PDB entry 6G19 | electron microscopy, 3.68 A resolution | chains A and Y of the 3 polymer chains in the assembly

# Chain A
Protein: Interferon-induced helicase C domain-containing protein 1
From: Mus musculus
Notes: EC 3.6.4.13; engineered mutation(s): Residues 646-663 deleted
Reference sequence: Q8R5F7 (IFIH1_MOUSE); residue numbers follow UniProt; this construct covers 307-643, 662-1020
Sequence (696 residues; numbered 307 to 1020; 18 numbers in that range are skipped by the numbering (no residue carries them; nothing is unmodelled there); the number before each row is that of its first residue):
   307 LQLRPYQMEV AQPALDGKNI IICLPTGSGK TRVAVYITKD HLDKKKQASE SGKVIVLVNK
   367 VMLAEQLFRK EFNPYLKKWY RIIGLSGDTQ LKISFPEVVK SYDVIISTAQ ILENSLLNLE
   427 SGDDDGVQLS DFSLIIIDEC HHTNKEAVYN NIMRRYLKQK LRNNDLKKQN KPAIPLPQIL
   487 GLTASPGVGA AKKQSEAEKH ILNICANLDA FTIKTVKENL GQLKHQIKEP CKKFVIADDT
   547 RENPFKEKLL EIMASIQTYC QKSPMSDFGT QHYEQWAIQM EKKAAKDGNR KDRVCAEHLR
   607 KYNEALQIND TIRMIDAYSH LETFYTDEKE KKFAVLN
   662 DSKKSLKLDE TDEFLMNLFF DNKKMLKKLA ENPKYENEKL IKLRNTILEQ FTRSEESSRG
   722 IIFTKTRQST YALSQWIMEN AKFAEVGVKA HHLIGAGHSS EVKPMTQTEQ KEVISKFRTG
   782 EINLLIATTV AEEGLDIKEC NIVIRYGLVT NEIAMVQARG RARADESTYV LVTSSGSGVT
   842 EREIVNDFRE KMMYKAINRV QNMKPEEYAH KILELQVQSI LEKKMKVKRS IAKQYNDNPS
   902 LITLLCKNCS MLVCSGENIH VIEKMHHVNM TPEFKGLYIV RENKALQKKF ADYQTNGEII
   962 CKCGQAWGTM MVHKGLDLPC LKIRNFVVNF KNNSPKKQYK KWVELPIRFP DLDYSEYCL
Not modelled in the structure: 475-478, 662-667, 950-953
UniProt features mapped onto this chain:
  - binding site (Zn(2+)): Cys907, Cys910, Cys962, Cys964
  - modified residue: Ser828 (Phosphoserine)
Reported in the primary citation:
  - contacts within the chain: His871-Glu875 (hydrogen bond)
  - conformationally variable residues (loop rearrangement, order/disorder transition): Thr395 to Tyr408, Asn944 to Asp953
  - binding site for the 14-nt RNA strand: His759, Met926, His927
  - mutagenesis - T841R/E842R (2.5-fold), M886A, D1014A/Y1015A/E1017A (2.5-fold): decreased signaling
  - mutagenesis - L397A/K398A/I399A, T841R/E842R: unchanged catalytic activity
  - mutagenesis - K498A/K499A/Q500A, K975D/D978A: abolished catalytic activity
  - mutagenesis - D848A/F849A: abolished signaling
  - mutagenesis - E883R/K884A, K885A: unchanged signaling
  - mutagenesis - H871A/E875A, E875A: increased signaling
  - mutagenesis - K498A/K499A/Q500A, K975D/D978A: unchanged binding to Mant-AMPPNP

# Chain Y
Molecule: 14-nt RNA strand
From: Pseudomonas phage phi6
Sequence (14 nucleotides; numbered 1 to 14; the number before each row is that of its first residue):
     1 CUCUCCUCGG CUUG

# Chain A / chain Y interface
Pairs across the interface (41; chain A residue first):
  Asn365(A) - C8(Y)  hydrogen bond to the sugar
  Asn365(A) - G9(Y)  sugar contact
  Lys366(A) - C8(Y)  phosphate contact
  Lys366(A) - G9(Y)  phosphate contact
  Val367(A) - G9(Y)  hydrogen bond to the phosphate
  Ser392(A) - G10(Y)  phosphate contact
  Gly393(A) - G10(Y)  hydrogen bond to the phosphate
  Gly393(A) - C11(Y)  phosphate contact
  Lys398(A) - C11(Y)  phosphate contact
  Thr414(A) - G9(Y)  phosphate contact
  Thr414(A) - G10(Y)  phosphate contact
  Gln416(A) - G9(Y)  hydrogen bond to the sugar
  Gln416(A) - G10(Y)  sugar contact
  Asn420(A) - G10(Y)  hydrogen bond to the sugar
  Glu580(A) - U4(Y)  sugar contact
  Ile584(A) - C3(Y)  sugar contact
  Arg606(A) - U4(Y)  phosphate contact
  Lys726(A) - C5(Y)  hydrogen bond to the sugar
  Lys726(A) - C6(Y)  sugar contact
  Arg728(A) - C6(Y)  phosphate contact
  Arg728(A) - U7(Y)  salt bridge to the phosphate
  Ile755(A) - U7(Y)  phosphate contact
  Gly756(A) - U7(Y)  hydrogen bond to the phosphate
  Gly756(A) - C8(Y)  phosphate contact
  Ala757(A) - C8(Y)  hydrogen bond to the phosphate
  Gly758(A) - C8(Y)  phosphate contact
  Ser761(A) - C6(Y)  hydrogen bond to the phosphate
  Thr789(A) - C6(Y)  phosphate contact
  Thr789(A) - U7(Y)  hydrogen bond to the phosphate
  Thr790(A) - C6(Y)  hydrogen bond to the sugar
  Thr790(A) - U7(Y)  hydrogen bond to the sugar
  Val791(A) - U7(Y)  sugar contact
  Glu924(A) - U12(Y)  sugar contact
  Glu924(A) - U13(Y)  sugar contact
  Met926(A) - C11(Y)  base contact
  His927(A) - U12(Y)  hydrogen bond to the base
  Val973(A) - U13(Y)  hydrogen bond to the sugar
  Val973(A) - G14(Y)  sugar contact
  His974(A) - U13(Y)  sugar contact
  Lys975(A) - G14(Y)  phosphate contact
  Lys1001(A) - U4(Y)  salt bridge to the phosphate
Other interface residues (no listed pair), chain A (33 interface residues in all): Ile417, Thr727, Gln771, Met972

# In short
Chain A and chain Y form an interface of 33 and 12 residues respectively; the contacts include 14 hydrogen
bonds and 2 salt bridges. Polar pairs include His927(A)-U12(Y), Asn365(A)-C8(Y) and Gln416(A)-G9(Y). From the
paper: a binding site for the 14-nt RNA strand at His759(A), Met926(A) and His927(A); T841R/E842R, M886A and
D1014A/Y1015A/E1017A of chain A reduce signaling; 11 substitutions were tested in all.
Here chain A is Interferon-induced helicase C domain-containing protein 1 (Mus musculus) and chain Y is a
14-nt RNA strand (Pseudomonas phage phi6). Entry 6G19 (CryoEM structure of the MDA5-dsRNA filament with
74-degree helical twist) was determined by electron microscopy together with 6G1S, 6G1X, 6GJZ, 6GKH, 6GKM,
6H61 and 6H66 from the same study.
